Entry 6OPF (X-ray diffraction, 2.00 A resolution); this record covers chains A and B of the 4 polymer chains in the assembly.

[Chain A (and B)]
Molecule: Nuclear RNA export factor 2, Panoramix fusion
Organism: Drosophila melanogaster
Notes: chain B of this document is another copy of the same molecule, construct and numbering; everything in this record applies to it too
Reference sequence: chimeric construct of Q9VV73, Q9W2H9: residues 781-841 from Q9VV73 (NXF2_DROME) positions 781-841 (same numbers); residues 946-975 from Q9W2H9 positions 311-340 (UniProt number = residue number - 635)
Chain sequence (98 residues; row label = number of the first residue in the row; note: 98 numbers in that range are skipped by the numbering (no residue carries them; nothing is unmodelled there)):
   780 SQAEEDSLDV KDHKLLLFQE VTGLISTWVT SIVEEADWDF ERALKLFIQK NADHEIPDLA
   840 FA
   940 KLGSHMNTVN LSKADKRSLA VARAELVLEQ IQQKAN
Unresolved in the structure: 780, 940-948, 973-975 (chain B: 780, 940-949, 973-975)
Construct notes: expression tag (780); linker (940-945)

[How chain A and chain B interact]
Contacting residue pairs (17):
  Val789(A) - Gln972(B)
  His792(A) - Leu965(B)
  His792(A) - Glu968(B)  salt bridge
  Lys793(A) - Gln969(B)
  Leu796(A) - Leu965(B)  hydrophobic
  Leu796(A) - Gln969(B)
  Glu799(A) - Leu965(B)
  Phe819(A) - Gln969(B)
  Arg962(A) - Arg962(B)
  Leu965(A) - His792(B)
  Leu965(A) - Leu796(B)
  Leu965(A) - Glu799(B)
  Glu968(A) - His792(B)  salt bridge
  Gln969(A) - Lys793(B)
  Gln969(A) - Leu796(B)
  Gln969(A) - Phe819(B)
  Gln972(A) - Val789(B)
Interface residues without a listed pair, chain A (13 interface residues in all): Leu795, Val966
Interface residues without a listed pair, chain B (13 interface residues in all): Leu795, Val966

[Overview]
Chain A and chain B each contribute 13 residues to their interface, with 2 salt bridges. The salt-bridged pair
is His792(A)-Glu968(B).
Chain A and chain B are both Nuclear RNA export factor 2, Panoramix fusion (Drosophila melanogaster); the
structure, Crystal structure of dmNxf2 UBA domain fused with Panoramix helix, was determined by X-ray
diffraction, deposited together with 6MRK.
